PDB entry 8XZ3 | electron microscopy, 3.60 A resolution | chains A and C of the 34 polymer chains in the assembly

# Chain A
Molecule: 23S rRNA
Source organism: Mycolicibacterium smegmatis MC2 155
Sequence (3119 nucleotides; numbered 2 to 3120; the number before each row is that of its first residue):
     2 AAGUGUUUAA GGGCGCAUGG UGGAUGCCUU GGCACUGGGA GCCGAUGAAG GACGUAGGAG
    62 GCUGCGAUAA GCCUCGGGGA GCUGUCAACC GAGCGUUGAU CCGAGGAUGU CCGAAUGGGG
   122 AAACCCGGCA CGAGUGAUGU CGUGUCACCA GGCGCUGAAU AUAUAGGCGU CUGGGGGGAA
   182 CGCGGGGAAG UGAAACAUCU CAGUACCCGU AGGAAGAGAA AACAAAAUGU GAUUCCGUGA
   242 GUAGUGGCGA GCGAAAGCGG AGGAUGGCUA AACCGUAUGC AUGUGAUACC GGGUAGGGGU
   302 UGUGUGUGCG GGGUUGUGGG ACCUAUCUUU CCGGCUCUAC CUGGCUGGAG GGCAGUGAGA
   362 AAAUGUUGUG GUUAGCGGAA AUGGCUUGGG AUGGCCUGCC GUAGACGGUG AGAGCCCGGU
   422 ACGUGAAAAC CCGACGUCUG UCUUGAUGGU GUUCCCGAGU AGCAGCGGGC CCGUGGAAUC
   482 UGCUGUGAAU CUGCCGGGAC CACCCGGUAA GCCUGAAUAC UUCCCAGUGA CCGAUAGCGG
   542 AUUAGUACCG UGAGGGAAUG GUGAAAAGUA CCCCGGGAGG GGAGUGAAAG AGUACCUGAA
   602 ACCGUGCGCU UACAAUCCGU CAGAGCCCUC GACGUGUCGU GGGGUGAUGG CGUGCCUUUU
   662 GAAGAAUGAG CCUGCGAGUC AGGGACAUGU CGCGAGGUUA ACCCGGGUGG GGUAGCCGCA
   722 GCGAAAGCGA GUCUGAAUAG GGCGUAUCCA CACAAGAGUG UGUGGUGUAG UGGUGUGUUC
   782 UGGACCCGAA GCGGAGUGAU CUACCCAUGG CCAGGGUGAA GCGCGGGUAA GACCGCGUGG
   842 AGGCCCGAAC CCACUUAGGU UGAAGACUGA GGGGAUGAGC UGUGGGUAGG GGUGAAAGGC
   902 CAAUCAAACU CCGUGAUAGC UGGUUCUCCC CGAAAUGCAU UUAGGUGCAG CGUCGCAUGU
   962 UUCUUGCCGG AGGUAGAGCU ACUGGAUGGC CGAUGGGCCC CACAGGGUUA CUGACGUCAG
  1022 CCAAACUCCG AAUGCCGGUA AGUCCAAGAG UGCGGCAGUG AGACGGCGGG GGAUAAGCUC
  1082 CGUGCGUCGA GAGGGAAACA GCCCAGAUCG CCGGCUAAGG CCCCUAAGCG UGUGCUAAGU
  1142 GGAAAAGGAU GUGCAGUCGC GAAGACAACC AGGAGGUUGG CUUAGAAGCA GCCACCCUUG
  1202 AAAGAGUGCG UAAUAGCUCA CUGGUCAAGU GAUUGUGCGC CGAUAAUGUA GCGGGGCUCA
  1262 AGCACACCGC CGAAGCCGCG GCAGCCAACG UGUUGGCUGG GUAGGGGAGC GUCCUGCAUC
  1322 CGGUGAAGCC GCCGAGUGAU CGAGUGGUGG AGGGUGUGGG AGUGAGAAUG CAGGCAUGAG
  1382 UAGCGAUUAG GCAAGUGAGA ACCUUGCCCG CCGAAAGACC AAGGGUUCCU GGGCCAGGCC
  1442 AGUCCGCCCA GGGUGAGUCG GGACCUAAGG CGAGGCCGAC AGGCGUAGUC GAUGGACAAC
  1502 GGGUUGAUAU UCCCGUACCC GUGUAUGUGC GUCCAUGAUG AAUCAGCGGU ACUAACCAUC
  1562 CAAAACCACC GUGACCGCAC CUUUCGGGGU GUGGCGUUGG UGGGGCUGCA UGGGACCUUC
  1622 GUUGGUAGUA GUCAAGCGAU GGGGUGACGC AGGAAGGUAG CCGUACCGGU CAGUGGUAAU
  1682 ACCGGGGUAA GCCUGUAGGG AGUCAGAUAG GUAAAUCCGU CUGGCAUAUA UCCUGAGAGG
  1742 UGAUGCAUAG CCGAGUGAGG CGAAUUCGGU GAUCCUAUGC UGCCGAGAAA AGCCUCUAGC
  1802 GAGGACAUAC ACGGCCCGUA CCCCAAACCA ACACAGGUGG UCAGGUAGAG AAUACUAAGG
  1862 CGUACGAGUG AACUAUGGUU AAGGAACUCG GCAAAAUGCC CCCGUAACUU CGGGAGAAGG
  1922 GGGACCCACA UGGCGUGUAA GCCUUUACGG CCCAAGCGUG AGUGGGUGGC ACAAACCAGU
  1982 GAGAAGCGAC UGUUUACUAA AAACACAGGU CCGUGCGAAG UCGCAAGACG AUGUAUACGG
  2042 ACUGACGCCU GCCCGGUGCU GGAAGGUUAA GAGGACCCGU UAACUCCCUU UGGGGGUGAA
  2102 GCGGAGAAUU UAAGCCCCAG UAAACGGCGG UGGUAACUAU AACCAUCCUA AGGUAGCGAA
  2162 AUUCCUUGUC GGGUAAGUUC CGACCUGCAC GAAUGGCGUA ACGACUUCUC AACUGUCUCA
  2222 ACCAUAGACU CGGCGAAAUU GCACUACGAG UAAAGAUGCU CGUUACGCGC GGCAGGACGA
  2282 AAAGACCCCG GGACCUUCAC UACAACUUGG UAUUGGUGCU CGAUACGGUU UGUGUAGGAU
  2342 AGGUGGGAGA CUGUGAAGCU CACACGCCAG UGUGGGUGGA GUCGUUGUUG AAAUACCACU
  2402 CUGAUCGUAU UGGGCCUCUA ACCUCGGACC GUAUAUCCGG UUCAGGGACA GUGCCUGGUG
  2462 GGUAGUUUAA CUGGGGCGGU UGCCUCCUAA AAUGUAACGG AGGCGCCCAA AGGUUCCCUC
  2522 AACCUGGACG GCAAUCAGGU GUUGAGUGUA AGUGCACAAG GGAGCUUGAC UGCGAGACGG
  2582 ACAUGUCGAG CAGGGACGAA AGUCGGGACU AGUGAUCCGG CACCUCUGAG UGGAAGGGGU
  2642 GUCGCUCAAC GGAUAAAAGG UACCCCGGGG AUAACAGGCU GAUCUUCCCC AAGAGUCCAU
  2702 AUCGACGGGA UGGUUUGGCA CCUCGAUGUC GGCUCGUCGC AUCCUGGGGC UGGAGCAGGU
  2762 CCCAAGGGUU GGGCUGUUCG CCCAUUAAAG CGGCACGCGA GCUGGGUUUA GAACGUCGUG
  2822 AGACAGUUCG GUCUCUAUCC GCCGCGCGCG UCAGAAGCUU GAGGAAACCU GUCCCUAGUA
  2882 CGAGAGGACC GGGACGGACG AACCUCUGGU AUACCAGUUG UCCCACCAGG GGCACGGCUG
  2942 GAUAGCCACG UUCGGACAGG AUAACCGCUG AAAGCAUCUA AGCGGGAAAC CUCUUCCAAG
  3002 ACCAGGCUUC UCACCCUCUA GGAGGGAUAA GGCCCCCCGC AGACCACGGG AUUGAUAGAC
  3062 CAGACCUGGA AGCCUAGUAA UAGGUGCAGG GAACUGGCAC UAACCGGCCG AAAACUUAC
Small-molecule neighbours: erythromycin a (ERY): U861, A2282, A2283, A2286, A2727, G2729, U2833, C2834, U2835

# Chain C
Name: Large ribosomal subunit protein uL2
Source organism: Mycolicibacterium smegmatis MC2 155
UniProt: A0QSD4 (RL2_MYCS2); residue numbers follow UniProt; this construct covers 2-276
Amino-acid sequence (275 residues; row label = number of the first residue in the row):
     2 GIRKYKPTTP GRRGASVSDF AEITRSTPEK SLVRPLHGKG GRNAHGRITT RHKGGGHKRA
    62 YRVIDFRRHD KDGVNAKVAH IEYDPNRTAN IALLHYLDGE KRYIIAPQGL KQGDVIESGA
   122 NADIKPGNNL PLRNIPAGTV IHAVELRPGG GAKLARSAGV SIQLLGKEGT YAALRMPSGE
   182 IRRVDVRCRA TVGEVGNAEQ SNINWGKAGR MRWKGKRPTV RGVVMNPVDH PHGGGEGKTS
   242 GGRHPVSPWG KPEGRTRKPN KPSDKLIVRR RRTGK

# Chain A / chain C interface
Pairs across the interface - 268 pairs, chain A then chain C:
  C805(A) - Arg43(C)  hydrogen bond to the base
  C805(A) - Arg218(C)  phosphate contact
  C806(A) - Lys40(C)  sugar contact
  C806(A) - Arg43(C)  hydrogen bond to the sugar
  C806(A) - Gly55(C)  phosphate contact
  C806(A) - Gly56(C)  phosphate contact
  C806(A) - Arg218(C)  salt bridge to the phosphate
  C807(A) - His38(C)  sugar contact
  C807(A) - Gly39(C)  phosphate contact
  C807(A) - Gly55(C)  phosphate contact
  C807(A) - Gly56(C)  hydrogen bond to the phosphate
  A808(A) - His38(C)  phosphate contact
  A808(A) - Gly39(C)  phosphate contact
  U809(A) - Lys59(C)  salt bridge to the phosphate
  A821(A) - Arg4(C)  sugar contact
  A842(A) - Arg13(C)  sugar contact
  G843(A) - Thr10(C)  phosphate contact
  G843(A) - Arg13(C)  sugar contact
  G844(A) - Thr10(C)  phosphate contact
  G844(A) - Gly12(C)  base contact
  G844(A) - Arg13(C)  salt bridge to the phosphate
  G844(A) - Lys208(C)  salt bridge to the phosphate
  G844(A) - Ala209(C)  hydrogen bond to the base
  G844(A) - Gly210(C)  hydrogen bond to the base
  C845(A) - Thr10(C)  sugar contact
  A879(A) - Lys208(C)  salt bridge to the phosphate
  A879(A) - Ala209(C)  base contact
  A879(A) - Gly210(C)  phosphate contact
  A879(A) - Arg213(C)  base contact
  A879(A) - Trp214(C)  hydrogen bond to the phosphate
  G887(A) - Arg43(C)  base contact
  U888(A) - His46(C)  sugar contact
  U888(A) - Gly47(C)  sugar contact
  U888(A) - Arg48(C)  sugar contact
  A889(A) - Arg48(C)  salt bridge to the phosphate
  G892(A) - Arg48(C)  phosphate contact
  G893(A) - Arg48(C)  salt bridge to the phosphate
  U894(A) - Arg43(C)  salt bridge to the phosphate
  U894(A) - Arg48(C)  phosphate contact
  U894(A) - Ile49(C)  hydrogen bond to the phosphate
  G895(A) - Arg218(C)  salt bridge to the phosphate
  G895(A) - Asp230(C)  hydrogen bond to the base
  A896(A) - Arg213(C)  base contact
  A896(A) - Arg218(C)  salt bridge to the phosphate
  A896(A) - Pro219(C)  sugar contact
  A896(A) - Val221(C)  sugar contact
  A897(A) - Val221(C)  base contact
  A897(A) - Val225(C)  sugar contact
  A897(A) - Met226(C)  base contact
  A897(A) - Asp230(C)  base contact
  G899(A) - Asn227(C)  hydrogen bond to the phosphate
  G899(A) - Val229(C)  base contact
  A908(A) - Val229(C)  base contact
  A1469(A) - His38(C)  phosphate contact
  G1486(A) - Ala45(C)  phosphate contact
  C1561(A) - Arg134(C)  hydrogen bond to the base
  C1561(A) - Asn135(C)  hydrogen bond to the sugar
  C1561(A) - Pro137(C)  sugar contact
  C1562(A) - Arg134(C)  base contact
  C1562(A) - Pro137(C)  phosphate contact
  C1562(A) - Ala138(C)  sugar contact
  C1562(A) - Lys168(C)  sugar contact
  A1563(A) - Ala138(C)  phosphate contact
  A1563(A) - Lys168(C)  sugar contact
  A1564(A) - Lys168(C)  phosphate contact
  A1564(A) - Glu169(C)  phosphate contact
  A1564(A) - Gly170(C)  phosphate contact
  A1565(A) - Glu169(C)  phosphate contact
  A1565(A) - Gly170(C)  hydrogen bond to the phosphate
  C1610(A) - Arg134(C)  hydrogen bond to the sugar
  A1611(A) - Arg134(C)  hydrogen bond to the base
  A1611(A) - Asn135(C)  sugar contact
  U1612(A) - Ala121(C)  sugar contact
  U1612(A) - Asn122(C)  hydrogen bond to the sugar
  G1613(A) - Asn122(C)  sugar contact
  U1646(A) - Lys31(C)  phosphate contact
  G1647(A) - Lys31(C)  salt bridge to the phosphate
  A1648(A) - Lys31(C)  hydrogen bond to the sugar
  G1711(A) - Asp99(C)  sugar contact
  G1711(A) - Glu101(C)  hydrogen bond to the sugar
  G1720(A) - Asp99(C)  hydrogen bond to the base
  G1720(A) - Gly100(C)  hydrogen bond to the sugar
  G1720(A) - Lys102(C)  phosphate contact
  U1721(A) - Tyr97(C)  sugar contact
  U1721(A) - Leu98(C)  sugar contact
  U1721(A) - Gly100(C)  sugar contact
  C1722(A) - Lys78(C)  phosphate contact
  C1785(A) - Arg4(C)  salt bridge to the phosphate
  C1785(A) - Phe21(C)  phosphate contact
  G1786(A) - Val18(C)  phosphate contact
  G1786(A) - His58(C)  base contact
  G1786(A) - Arg211(C)  salt bridge to the phosphate
  G1786(A) - Trp214(C)  stacking on the base
  G1786(A) - Lys215(C)  sugar contact
  A1787(A) - Phe21(C)  base contact
  A1787(A) - Arg60(C)  salt bridge to the phosphate
  A1787(A) - Arg63(C)  hydrogen bond to the sugar
  A1787(A) - Tyr84(C)  hydrogen bond to the phosphate
  A1787(A) - Pro86(C)  sugar contact
  G1788(A) - His58(C)  sugar contact
  G1788(A) - Lys59(C)  sugar contact
  G1788(A) - Arg60(C)  sugar contact
  G1788(A) - Ala61(C)  hydrogen bond to the phosphate
  G1788(A) - Arg63(C)  salt bridge to the phosphate
  G1788(A) - Pro86(C)  phosphate contact
  A1789(A) - Pro36(C)  sugar contact
  A1789(A) - Lys59(C)  phosphate contact
  A1790(A) - Pro36(C)  sugar contact
  U1911(A) - Arg14(C)  hydrogen bond to the sugar
  C1912(A) - Pro8(C)  phosphate contact
  G1913(A) - Pro8(C)  sugar contact
  G1913(A) - Arg14(C)  hydrogen bond to the base
  A1990(A) - Pro11(C)  hydrogen bond to the base
  C1991(A) - Pro11(C)  base contact
  C2005(A) - Arg222(C)  salt bridge to the phosphate
  C2005(A) - Val225(C)  sugar contact
  A2006(A) - Pro219(C)  sugar contact
  A2006(A) - Thr220(C)  sugar contact
  A2006(A) - Val221(C)  phosphate contact
  A2006(A) - Arg222(C)  salt bridge to the phosphate
  C2007(A) - Ala209(C)  hydrogen bond to the sugar
  C2007(A) - Thr220(C)  hydrogen bond to the phosphate
  A2008(A) - Asn205(C)  hydrogen bond to the sugar
  A2008(A) - Trp206(C)  phosphate contact
  A2008(A) - Gly207(C)  hydrogen bond to the sugar
  A2008(A) - Lys208(C)  sugar contact
  A2008(A) - Met212(C)  sugar contact
  G2009(A) - Asn205(C)  sugar contact
  G2009(A) - Trp206(C)  phosphate contact
  C2013(A) - Thr274(C)  phosphate contact
  G2014(A) - Gly255(C)  sugar contact
  G2014(A) - Arg256(C)  salt bridge to the phosphate
  G2014(A) - Thr257(C)  hydrogen bond to the sugar
  G2014(A) - Arg272(C)  salt bridge to the phosphate
  G2014(A) - Thr274(C)  phosphate contact
  U2015(A) - Thr257(C)  sugar contact
  U2015(A) - Arg258(C)  hydrogen bond to the phosphate
  U2015(A) - Arg271(C)  salt bridge to the phosphate
  U2015(A) - Arg272(C)  salt bridge to the phosphate
  G2016(A) - Leu155(C)  base contact
  G2016(A) - Met177(C)  base contact
  G2016(A) - Pro178(C)  base contact
  G2016(A) - Ser179(C)  hydrogen bond to the base
  G2016(A) - Glu181(C)  hydrogen bond to the sugar
  G2016(A) - Arg183(C)  hydrogen bond to the sugar
  G2016(A) - Arg258(C)  salt bridge to the phosphate
  G2016(A) - Lys262(C)  salt bridge to the phosphate
  G2016(A) - Ile268(C)  sugar contact
  C2017(A) - Leu147(C)  sugar contact
  C2017(A) - Arg183(C)  salt bridge to the phosphate
  C2017(A) - Arg258(C)  salt bridge to the phosphate
  C2017(A) - Lys262(C)  salt bridge to the phosphate
  C2017(A) - Ser264(C)  hydrogen bond to the phosphate
  G2018(A) - Lys154(C)  phosphate contact
  A2020(A) - Thr257(C)  hydrogen bond to the sugar
  G2021(A) - Thr50(C)  base contact
  G2021(A) - Thr51(C)  base contact
  G2021(A) - Lys252(C)  salt bridge to the phosphate
  G2021(A) - Thr257(C)  phosphate contact
  G2021(A) - Lys259(C)  salt bridge to the phosphate
  U2022(A) - Thr50(C)  hydrogen bond to the sugar
  U2022(A) - Trp250(C)  phosphate contact
  C2023(A) - Asn44(C)  hydrogen bond to the base
  C2023(A) - His46(C)  hydrogen bond to the base
  C2023(A) - Arg48(C)  phosphate contact
  C2023(A) - Thr50(C)  sugar contact
  G2024(A) - Arg48(C)  salt bridge to the phosphate
  G2028(A) - Asn44(C)  base contact
  G2028(A) - His46(C)  base contact
  A2029(A) - Asn44(C)  sugar contact
  A2029(A) - Ala45(C)  hydrogen bond to the sugar
  C2030(A) - Lys40(C)  phosphate contact
  C2030(A) - Gly42(C)  hydrogen bond to the sugar
  C2030(A) - Arg43(C)  hydrogen bond to the sugar
  C2030(A) - Asn44(C)  sugar contact
  C2030(A) - Thr50(C)  hydrogen bond to the base
  C2030(A) - Thr51(C)  sugar contact
  G2031(A) - Lys40(C)  phosphate contact
  G2031(A) - Thr51(C)  sugar contact
  G2031(A) - Lys54(C)  phosphate contact
  A2032(A) - Lys54(C)  salt bridge to the phosphate
  U2033(A) - Arg35(C)  hydrogen bond to the base
  U2033(A) - Leu37(C)  base contact
  U2033(A) - Lys40(C)  salt bridge to the phosphate
  U2033(A) - Tyr62(C)  base contact
  G2034(A) - Tyr62(C)  hydrogen bond to the phosphate
  G2034(A) - Phe67(C)  phosphate contact
  G2034(A) - Arg88(C)  salt bridge to the phosphate
  G2034(A) - Arg157(C)  salt bridge to the phosphate
  U2035(A) - Arg88(C)  salt bridge to the phosphate
  U2035(A) - Lys154(C)  hydrogen bond to the sugar
  U2035(A) - Leu155(C)  sugar contact
  U2035(A) - Ala156(C)  hydrogen bond to the sugar
  U2035(A) - Arg157(C)  salt bridge to the phosphate
  U2035(A) - Ser158(C)  phosphate contact
  A2036(A) - Ala156(C)  hydrogen bond to the phosphate
  A2036(A) - Arg157(C)  hydrogen bond to the phosphate
  A2036(A) - Ser158(C)  hydrogen bond to the phosphate
  A2036(A) - Val161(C)  phosphate contact
  A2036(A) - Pro178(C)  sugar contact
  A2036(A) - Ser179(C)  hydrogen bond to the sugar
  U2037(A) - Thr89(C)  sugar contact
  U2037(A) - Ser158(C)  hydrogen bond to the sugar
  U2037(A) - Ala159(C)  hydrogen bond to the sugar
  U2037(A) - Gly160(C)  base contact
  U2037(A) - Val161(C)  phosphate contact
  U2037(A) - Ala199(C)  hydrogen bond to the base
  U2037(A) - Gln201(C)  base contact
  U2037(A) - Ser202(C)  hydrogen bond to the base
  A2038(A) - Thr89(C)  sugar contact
  C2039(A) - Lys54(C)  phosphate contact
  G2040(A) - Thr51(C)  sugar contact
  G2040(A) - Lys54(C)  salt bridge to the phosphate
  G2041(A) - Arg52(C)  salt bridge to the phosphate
  G2041(A) - His53(C)  salt bridge to the phosphate
  G2041(A) - Ser248(C)  sugar contact
  G2041(A) - Pro249(C)  phosphate contact
  G2041(A) - Glu254(C)  hydrogen bond to the base
  A2042(A) - His231(C)  salt bridge to the phosphate
  A2042(A) - His233(C)  phosphate contact
  A2042(A) - Val247(C)  sugar contact
  A2042(A) - Pro249(C)  phosphate contact
  C2043(A) - Arg222(C)  phosphate contact
  C2043(A) - Gly223(C)  hydrogen bond to the phosphate
  C2043(A) - Val224(C)  hydrogen bond to the phosphate
  C2043(A) - His233(C)  salt bridge to the phosphate
  U2044(A) - Arg222(C)  salt bridge to the phosphate
  G2045(A) - Arg222(C)  base contact
  U2058(A) - His245(C)  hydrogen bond to the base
  G2059(A) - His245(C)  sugar contact
  C2060(A) - Glu254(C)  sugar contact
  C2060(A) - Gly255(C)  phosphate contact
  U2061(A) - Arg256(C)  hydrogen bond to the sugar
  G2062(A) - Arg256(C)  phosphate contact
  A2125(A) - Pro246(C)  sugar contact
  C2126(A) - Ser241(C)  phosphate contact
  C2126(A) - Arg244(C)  sugar contact
  C2126(A) - His245(C)  hydrogen bond to the base
  U2195(A) - Lys239(C)  base contact
  U2195(A) - Thr240(C)  hydrogen bond to the sugar
  C2296(A) - Pro228(C)  sugar contact
  C2296(A) - Val229(C)  sugar contact
  U2297(A) - Pro228(C)  phosphate contact
  U2298(A) - Arg244(C)  salt bridge to the phosphate
  U2425(A) - Arg148(C)  hydrogen bond to the sugar
  G2427(A) - Arg148(C)  salt bridge to the phosphate
  G2427(A) - Gly150(C)  hydrogen bond to the sugar
  G2427(A) - Gly151(C)  sugar contact
  G2428(A) - Arg68(C)  phosphate contact
  G2428(A) - Gly150(C)  sugar contact
  G2446(A) - Arg188(C)  salt bridge to the phosphate
  G2448(A) - Lys266(C)  phosphate contact
  A2451(A) - Asn261(C)  sugar contact
  G2463(A) - Arg244(C)  salt bridge to the phosphate
  G2463(A) - Gly251(C)  sugar contact
  A2814(A) - Gly238(C)  phosphate contact
  A2814(A) - Lys239(C)  phosphate contact
  C2815(A) - Gly238(C)  phosphate contact
  C2815(A) - Lys239(C)  hydrogen bond to the phosphate
  U2820(A) - Gly243(C)  sugar contact
  G2821(A) - Gly243(C)  sugar contact
  A2822(A) - Gly234(C)  phosphate contact
  A2822(A) - Gly235(C)  phosphate contact
  A2822(A) - Gly236(C)  hydrogen bond to the phosphate
  G2823(A) - Gly235(C)  phosphate contact
  G2823(A) - Gly236(C)  hydrogen bond to the phosphate
  G2823(A) - Glu237(C)  hydrogen bond to the base
  A2824(A) - Glu237(C)  phosphate contact
Other interface residues (no listed pair), chain A (129 interface residues in all): A820, G890, A898, G1470, G1484, C1485, G1645, G1650, C1784, A2027, A2046, G2127, G2196, A2201, A2429, U2437, A2445, G2447, G2452
Other interface residues (no listed pair), chain C (157 interface residues in all): Tyr6, Lys7, Thr9, Ser27, Pro29, Ser32, Val34, Gly41, Lys72, Asn87, His96, Ile136, Pro149, Tyr172, Asn198, Ile204, Lys217, Pro232, Gly275

# Overview
129 residues of chain A and 157 residues of chain C are in contact; the contacts include 68 hydrogen bonds, 45
salt bridges and 1 aromatic stacking contact. Polar contacts include C805(A)-Arg43(C), G844(A)-Ala209(C) and
G844(A)-Gly210(C). Bound to chain A: erythromycin a.
Here chain A is 23S rRNA and chain C is Large ribosomal subunit protein uL2, both from Mycolicibacterium
smegmatis MC2 155. Entry 8XZ3 (Mycobacterium smegmatis 50S ribosomal subunit with Erythromycin) was determined
by electron microscopy (same publication as 8KAB).
